PDB entry 7W5Y | electron microscopy, 4.20 A resolution (low resolution: residue-level contacts below are approximate; hydrogen-bond / salt-bridge calls are withheld) | chains A and 1 of the 9 polymer chains in the assembly

# Chain A
Name: DNA-directed RNA polymerase subunit alpha
Source organism: Escherichia coli K-12
Notes: EC 2.7.7.6
Reference sequence: P0A7Z4 (RPOA_ECOLI); the author numbering skips numbers that UniProt does not, so the offset changes along the chain: 1-235 = UniProt 1-235; 565-658 = UniProt 236-329
Sequence (329 residues; numbered 1 to 658; 329 numbers in that range are skipped by the numbering (no residue carries them; nothing is unmodelled there); the number before each row is that of its first residue):
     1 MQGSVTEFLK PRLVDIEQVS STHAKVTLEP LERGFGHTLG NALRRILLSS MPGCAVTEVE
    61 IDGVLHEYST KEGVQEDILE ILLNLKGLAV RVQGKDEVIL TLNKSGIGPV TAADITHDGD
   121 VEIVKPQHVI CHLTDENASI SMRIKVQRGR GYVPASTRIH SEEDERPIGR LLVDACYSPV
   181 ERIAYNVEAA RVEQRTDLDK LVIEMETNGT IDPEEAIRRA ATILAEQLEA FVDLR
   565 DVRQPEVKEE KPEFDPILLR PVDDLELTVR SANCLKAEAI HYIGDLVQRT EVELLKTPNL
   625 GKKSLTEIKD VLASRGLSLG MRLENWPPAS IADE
Disordered / not traced: 1-5, 565-578, 624-628, 654-658
Curated features (UniProtKB/Swiss-Prot):
  - region: Glu162 to Glu165 (Required for interaction with Crp at class II promoters)
  - modified residue: Arg594 (ADP-ribosylarginine), Lys626 (N6-acetyllysine), Lys627 (N6-acetyllysine)
What the authors report for this chain:
  - contacts within the chain: Leu582-Leu647 (hydrophobic contact), Met645-Leu647 (hydrophobic contact)
  - mutagenesis - D579A, W650A, P651A: decreased binding to SoxS-TAC
  - mutagenesis - D579A, I581A, L582A, R594A, L647A, E648A, W650A, P651A: decreased binding to Regulatory protein SoxS

# Chain 1
Molecule: fpr promoter DNA forward strand
Sequence (86 nucleotides; each row starts with the number of its first residue):
     2 ATTGATTTGA TCGATTGAGC CTTCCAGTCC TTCGGGACTG GAATTTTTTT GTTCGGAGAA
    62 CTATAATGGG AGCTGTCACG GATGCA
Disordered / not traced: 2-4

# How chain A and chain 1 interact
Residue-residue contacts - 7 pairs, chain A then chain 1:
  Val593(A) with DG36(1)
  Arg594(A) with DC34(1); DG35(1); DG36(1)
  Asn597(A) with DG36(1)
  Asn623(A) with DC34(1); DG35(1)
Other interface residues (no listed pair), chain 1 (4 interface residues in all): DG37

# Overview
The chain A/chain 1 interface involves 4 residues from each chain. The paper reports that D579A, I581A and
L582A of chain A, among others, reduce binding to Regulatory protein SoxS; contacts within the chain involving
Leu582(A), Leu647(A) and Met645(A); 8 substitutions were tested in all.
Chain A is DNA-directed RNA polymerase subunit alpha (Escherichia coli K-12) and chain 1 is fpr promoter DNA
forward strand; the structure, Cryo-EM structure of SoxS-dependent transcription activation complex with fpr
promoter DNA, was determined by electron microscopy together with 7W5W and 7W5X from the same study.
